Entry 2DR0 (X-ray diffraction, 3.20 A resolution); this record covers chains B and C of the 3 polymer chains in the assembly.

== Chain B ==
Protein: Liver carboxylesterase 1
Organism: Homo sapiens
Notes: EC 3.1.1.1
UniProtKB: P23141 (EST1_HUMAN); residues 2019-2561 here correspond to UniProt positions 19-561 (UniProt number = residue number - 2000)
Amino-acid sequence (542 residues; numbered 2019 to 2561; 1 number in that range is skipped by the numbering (no residue carries it; nothing is unmodelled there); the number before each row is that of its first residue):
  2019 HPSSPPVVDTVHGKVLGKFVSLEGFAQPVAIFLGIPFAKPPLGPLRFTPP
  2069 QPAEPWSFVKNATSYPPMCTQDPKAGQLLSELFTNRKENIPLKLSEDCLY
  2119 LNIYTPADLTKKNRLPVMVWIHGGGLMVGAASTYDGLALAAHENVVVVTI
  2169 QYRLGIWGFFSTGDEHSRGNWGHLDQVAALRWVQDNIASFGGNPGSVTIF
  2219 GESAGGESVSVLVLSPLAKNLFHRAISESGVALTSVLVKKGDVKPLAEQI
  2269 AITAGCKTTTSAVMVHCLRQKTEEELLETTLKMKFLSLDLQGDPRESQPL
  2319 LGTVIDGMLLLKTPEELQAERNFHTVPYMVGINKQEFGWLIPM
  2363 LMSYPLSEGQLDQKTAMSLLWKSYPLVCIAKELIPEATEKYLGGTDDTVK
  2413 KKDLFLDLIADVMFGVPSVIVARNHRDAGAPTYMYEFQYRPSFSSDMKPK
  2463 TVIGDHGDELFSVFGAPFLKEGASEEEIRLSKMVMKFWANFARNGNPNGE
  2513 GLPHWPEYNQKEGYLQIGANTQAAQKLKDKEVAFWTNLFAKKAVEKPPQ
Unresolved in the structure: 2019-2020, 2554-2561
Modified positions: N2079 (glycosylation site)
Cystine bridges: C2087-C2116, C2274-C2285
Small-molecule neighbours:
  - N-acetyl-alpha-neuraminic acid (SIA): L2051, G2052, V2077, K2078, N2079, A2080, S2082, P2084, Y2118
  - taurocholic acid (TCH), molecule 1: D2090, A2093, L2096, L2097, G2142, G2143, V2146, S2221, A2222, S2247, G2248, V2249, T2252, V2254, L2255, L2304, S2305, L2358, I2359, L2363, M2364, M2425, F2426, H2468
  - taurocholic acid (TCH), molecule 2: G2356, W2357, L2368, S2369, G2371, K2414, D2415, L2418, P2461, V2464

== Chain C ==
Protein: Liver carboxylesterase 1
Organism: Homo sapiens
Notes: EC 3.1.1.1
UniProtKB: P23141 (EST1_HUMAN); residues 3019-3561 here correspond to UniProt positions 19-561 (UniProt number = residue number - 3000)
Amino-acid sequence (542 residues; row label = number of the first residue in the row; note: 1 number in that range is skipped by the numbering (no residue carries it; nothing is unmodelled there)):
  3019 HPSSPPVVDTVHGKVLGKFVSLEGFAQPVAIFLGIPFAKPPLGPLRFTPP
  3069 QPAEPWSFVKNATSYPPMCTQDPKAGQLLSELFTNRKENIPLKLSEDCLY
  3119 LNIYTPADLTKKNRLPVMVWIHGGGLMVGAASTYDGLALAAHENVVVVTI
  3169 QYRLGIWGFFSTGDEHSRGNWGHLDQVAALRWVQDNIASFGGNPGSVTIF
  3219 GESAGGESVSVLVLSPLAKNLFHRAISESGVALTSVLVKKGDVKPLAEQI
  3269 AITAGCKTTTSAVMVHCLRQKTEEELLETTLKMKFLSLDLQGDPRESQPL
  3319 LGTVIDGMLLLKTPEELQAERNFHTVPYMVGINKQEFGWLIPM
  3363 LMSYPLSEGQLDQKTAMSLLWKSYPLVCIAKELIPEATEKYLGGTDDTVK
  3413 KKDLFLDLIADVMFGVPSVIVARNHRDAGAPTYMYEFQYRPSFSSDMKPK
  3463 TVIGDHGDELFSVFGAPFLKEGASEEEIRLSKMVMKFWANFARNGNPNGE
  3513 GLPHWPEYNQKEGYLQIGANTQAAQKLKDKEVAFWTNLFAKKAVEKPPQ
Unresolved in the structure: 3019-3020, 3554-3561
Modified positions: N3079 (glycosylation site)
Cystine bridges: C3087-C3116, C3274-C3285
Small-molecule neighbours:
  - N-acetylglucosamine (NAG; 2-acetamido-2-deoxy-beta-D-glucopyranose): P3023, L3034, N3079, T3081
  - N-acetyl-alpha-neuraminic acid (SIA): L3051, G3052, K3078, N3079, A3080, S3082, Y3083, P3084, Y3118
  - taurocholic acid (TCH), molecule 1: D3090, K3092, A3093, L3096, G3142, G3143, V3146, S3221, T3252, V3254, L3255, L3304, S3305, I3359, L3363, M3364, L3388, M3425, F3426
  - taurocholic acid (TCH), molecule 2: G3356, W3357, L3368, S3369, G3371, K3414, D3415, L3418, P3461, V3464

== Interface between chain B and chain C ==
Contacting residue pairs (28; chain B residue first):
  P2058(B) with H3184(C); A3280(C), hydrophobic
  L2060(B) with A3280(C); H3284(C)
  G2061(B) with H3284(C)
  E2072(B) with E3183(C)
  P2073(B) with E3183(C); R3186(C), hydrogen bond (backbone-side chain)
  W2074(B) with E3183(C); R3186(C)
  S2075(B) with R3186(C), hydrogen bond; D3324(C); G3325(C)
  F2076(B) with I3323(C); D3324(C); G3325(C); L3329(C)
  K2078(B) with E3183(C), salt bridge
  P2085(B) with T3278(C)
  K2111(B) with T3277(C)
  L2112(B) with T3277(C)
  S2113(B) with T3277(C); V3281(C)
  D2115(B) with T3278(C), hydrogen bond; A3280(C); V3281(C)
  E2291(B) with K3275(C), salt bridge
  E2292(B) with K3275(C), salt bridge
Other interface residues (no listed pair), chain C (15 interface residues in all): D3182, M3326

== In short ==
16 residues of chain B face 15 of chain C across their interface; the contacts include 3 hydrogen bonds and 3
salt bridges. Among the polar pairs are K2078(B)-E3183(C), E2291(B)-K3275(C) and E2292(B)-K3275(C). Ligands of
chain B: N-acetyl-alpha-neuraminic acid and taurocholic acid.
Chain B and chain C are both Liver carboxylesterase 1 (Homo sapiens); the structure, Crystal structure of
human carboxylesterase in complex with taurocholate, was determined by X-ray diffraction together with 2DQY,
2DQZ and 2H7C from the same study.
